PDB entry 3DKF | X-ray diffraction, 1.80 A resolution | chain A

== Chain A ==
Name: Hepatocyte growth factor receptor
From: Homo sapiens
Reference sequence: P08581 (MET_HUMAN); residue numbers follow UniProt; this construct covers 1049-1360
Chain sequence (317 residues; row label = number of the first residue in the row):
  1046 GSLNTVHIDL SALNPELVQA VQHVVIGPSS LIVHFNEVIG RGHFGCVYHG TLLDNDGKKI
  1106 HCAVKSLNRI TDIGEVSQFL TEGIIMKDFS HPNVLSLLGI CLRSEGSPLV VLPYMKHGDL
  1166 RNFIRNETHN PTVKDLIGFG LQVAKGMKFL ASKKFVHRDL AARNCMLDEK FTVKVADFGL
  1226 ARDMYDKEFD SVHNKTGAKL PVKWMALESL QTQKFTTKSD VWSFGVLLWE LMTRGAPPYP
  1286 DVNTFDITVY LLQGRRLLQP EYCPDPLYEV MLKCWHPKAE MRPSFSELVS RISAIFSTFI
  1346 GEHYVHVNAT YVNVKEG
Not modelled in the structure: 1046-1049, 1098-1102, 1231-1243, 1362
Construct notes: expression tag (1046-1048, 1361-1362); engineered mutation F1194 (Tyr in P08581), F1234 (Tyr in P08581), D1235 (Tyr in P08581)
Ligand contacts: SX8 (6-{[6-(1-methyl-1H-pyrazol-4-yl)[1,2,4]triazolo[4,3-b]pyridazin-3-yl]sulfanyl}quinoline): I1084, V1092, A1108, L1140, L1157, P1158, Y1159, M1160, D1164, N1167, R1208, N1209, M1211, A1221, D1222, A1226, Y1230

== In short ==
Bound to chain A: compound SX8.
Chain A is Hepatocyte growth factor receptor (Homo sapiens); the structure, Structure of MET receptor tyrosine
kinase in complex with inhibitor SGX-523, was determined by X-ray diffraction, deposited together with 3DKC
and 3DKG.
